7ONU - chains B and C of the 7 polymer chains in the assembly; structure by electron microscopy, 3.00 A resolution.

== Chain B (and C) ==
Protein: 3-hydroxyacyl-CoA dehydrogenase type-2
Organism: Homo sapiens
Notes: EC 1.1.1.35, 1.1.1.62, 1.1.1.239, 1.1.1.178, 1.1.1.53, 1.1.1.159; chain C of this document is another copy of the same molecule, construct and numbering; everything in this record applies to it too
Reference sequence: Q99714 (HCD2_HUMAN); residue numbers follow UniProt; this construct covers 1-261
Sequence (261 residues; row label = number of the first residue in the row):
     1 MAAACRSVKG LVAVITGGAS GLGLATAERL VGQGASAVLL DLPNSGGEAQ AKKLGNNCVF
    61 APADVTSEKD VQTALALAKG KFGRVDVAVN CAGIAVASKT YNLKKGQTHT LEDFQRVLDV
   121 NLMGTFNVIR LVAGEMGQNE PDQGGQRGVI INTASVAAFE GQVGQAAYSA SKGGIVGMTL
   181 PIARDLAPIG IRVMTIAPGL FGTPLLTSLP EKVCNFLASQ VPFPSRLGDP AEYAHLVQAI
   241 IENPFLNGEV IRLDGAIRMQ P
Unresolved in the structure: 1-6
Small-molecule neighbours: NAD (nicotinamide-adenine-dinucleotide): Gly-17, Ala-19, Ser-20, Gly-21, Leu-22, Gly-23, Asp-41, Leu-42, Ser-45, Ala-63, Asp-64, Val-65, Thr-66, Cys-91, Ala-92, Gly-93, Ile-94, Val-120, Thr-153, Ser-155, Tyr-168, Lys-172, Pro-198, Gly-199, Leu-200, Phe-201, Thr-203, Pro-204, Leu-205, Leu-206
Curated features (UniProtKB/Swiss-Prot):
  - active site: Tyr-168 (Proton acceptor)
  - binding site (NAD(+)): Ser-20, Leu-22, Asp-41, Asp-64, Val-65, Cys-91, Tyr-168, Lys-172, Phe-201, Thr-203
  - binding site (substrate): Ser-155
  - modified residue: Ala-2 (N-acetylalanine), Lys-53 (N6-acetyllysine), Lys-69 (N6-acetyllysine), Lys-99 (N6-acetyllysine), Lys-105 (N6-acetyllysine), Lys-212 (N6-acetyllysine)
  - natural variant: Val-12 (V12L: In HSD10MD), Val-65 (V65A: In HSD10MD; uncertain significance), Asp-86 (D86G: In HSD10MD), Leu-122 (L122V: In HSD10MD), Arg-130 (R130C: In HSD10MD), Gln-165 (Q165H: In HSD10MD), Val-176 (V176M: In HSD10MD), Pro-210 (P210S: In HSD10MD), Lys-212 (K212E: In HSD10MD), Arg-226 (R226Q: In HSD10MD), Asn-247 (N247S: In HSD10MD), Glu-249 (E249Q: In HSD10MD)
  - mutagenesis: Ser-20 (S20F: Decreased dehydrogenase activity. Does not affect mitochondrial tRNA 5'-end processing. Does not affect tRNA methylation), Lys-172 (K172A: Abolishes dehydrogenase activity. Does not affect mitochondrial tRNA 5'-end processing. Does not affect tRNA methylation. Does not affect homotetramerization)
Reported in the primary citation:
  - binding site for Mitochondrial Precursor tRNA-Tyr: Ala-97 to Gln-107

== Chain B / chain C interface ==
Contacting residue pairs (74):
  Gly-144(B) / Phe-223(C)
  Gly-145(B) / Phe-223(C)
  Gln-146(B) / Phe-223(C)
  Leu-180(B) / Arg-258(C)
  Arg-184(B) / Arg-258(C)
  Ala-187(B) / Pro-222(C)
  Ala-187(B) / Phe-223(C)
  Gly-190(B) / Phe-223(C)
  Arg-192(B) / Phe-223(C)
  Leu-200(B) / Phe-245(C)
  Phe-201(B) / Phe-245(C)  hydrophobic
  Pro-222(B) / Ala-187(C)
  Phe-223(B) / Gly-144(C)
  Phe-223(B) / Gly-145(C)
  Phe-223(B) / Gln-146(C)
  Phe-223(B) / Ala-187(C)  hydrophobic
  Phe-223(B) / Gly-190(C)
  Phe-223(B) / Arg-192(C)
  Phe-223(B) / Asn-247(C)  hydrogen bond (backbone-side chain)
  Pro-224(B) / Pro-244(C)
  Pro-224(B) / Phe-245(C)
  Arg-226(B) / Pro-244(C)
  Arg-226(B) / Phe-245(C)
  Gly-228(B) / Phe-245(C)
  Glu-232(B) / Asn-243(C)  hydrogen bond (backbone-side chain)
  Glu-232(B) / Pro-244(C)
  Glu-232(B) / Phe-245(C)
  His-235(B) / Ala-239(C)
  His-235(B) / Glu-242(C)  salt bridge
  His-235(B) / Asn-243(C)  hydrogen bond
  Leu-236(B) / Asn-243(C)
  Leu-236(B) / Leu-246(C)  hydrophobic
  Ala-239(B) / His-235(C)
  Ala-239(B) / Ala-239(C)  hydrophobic
  Glu-242(B) / His-235(C)  salt bridge
  Asn-243(B) / Glu-232(C)  hydrogen bond (side chain-backbone)
  Asn-243(B) / His-235(C)  hydrogen bond
  Asn-243(B) / Leu-236(C)
  Asn-243(B) / Leu-253(C)
  Pro-244(B) / Pro-224(C)
  Pro-244(B) / Arg-226(C)
  Pro-244(B) / Glu-232(C)
  Phe-245(B) / Leu-200(C)
  Phe-245(B) / Phe-201(C)  hydrophobic
  Phe-245(B) / Pro-224(C)
  Phe-245(B) / Arg-226(C)
  Phe-245(B) / Gly-228(C)
  Phe-245(B) / Glu-232(C)  hydrogen bond (backbone-side chain)
  Phe-245(B) / Leu-253(C)
  Phe-245(B) / Asp-254(C)
  Phe-245(B) / Gly-255(C)  hydrogen bond (backbone-backbone)
  Leu-246(B) / Arg-252(C)
  Leu-246(B) / Leu-253(C)  hydrophobic
  Asn-247(B) / Phe-223(C)  hydrogen bond (side chain-backbone)
  Asn-247(B) / Asp-254(C)
  Asn-247(B) / Gly-255(C)
  Asn-247(B) / Ala-256(C)  hydrogen bond (backbone-backbone)
  Gly-248(B) / Arg-258(C)  hydrogen bond (backbone-side chain)
  Glu-249(B) / Val-250(C)
  Glu-249(B) / Ile-251(C)
  Glu-249(B) / Arg-252(C)  hydrogen bond (side chain-backbone)
  Val-250(B) / Glu-249(C)
  Ile-251(B) / Glu-249(C)
  Arg-252(B) / Leu-246(C)
  Arg-252(B) / Glu-249(C)  hydrogen bond (backbone-side chain)
  Leu-253(B) / Phe-245(C)
  Leu-253(B) / Leu-246(C)  hydrophobic
  Asp-254(B) / Phe-245(C)
  Gly-255(B) / Phe-245(C)  hydrogen bond (backbone-backbone)
  Gly-255(B) / Asn-247(C)
  Ala-256(B) / Asn-247(C)  hydrogen bond (backbone-backbone)
  Arg-258(B) / Leu-180(C)
  Arg-258(B) / Arg-184(C)
  Arg-258(B) / Gly-248(C)  hydrogen bond (side chain-backbone)
Other interface residues (no listed pair), chain B (37 interface residues in all): Val-221, Leu-227
Other interface residues (no listed pair), chain C (38 interface residues in all): Ile-191, Val-221, Leu-227

== Overview ==
The interface between chain B and chain C involves 37 residues on one side and 38 on the other, with 15
hydrogen bonds and 2 salt bridges. Polar pairs include His-235(B)/Glu-242(C), Phe-223(B)/Asn-247(C) and
Glu-232(B)/Asn-243(C). Ligands of chain B: NAD. From the paper: a binding site for Mitochondrial Precursor
tRNA-Tyr at Ala-97(B).
Both chains are 3-hydroxyacyl-CoA dehydrogenase type-2 (Homo sapiens). Entry 7ONU (Structure of human
mitochondrial RNase P in complex with mitochondrial pre-tRNA-Tyr) was determined by electron microscopy.
